PDB entry 7F0L | electron microscopy, 2.94 A resolution | chains L and H of the 33 polymer chains in the assembly

[Chain L]
Name: Photosynthetic reaction center L subunit
Source organism: Rhodobacter sphaeroides
Amino-acid sequence (282 residues; row label = number of the first residue in the row; numbering starts at 0):
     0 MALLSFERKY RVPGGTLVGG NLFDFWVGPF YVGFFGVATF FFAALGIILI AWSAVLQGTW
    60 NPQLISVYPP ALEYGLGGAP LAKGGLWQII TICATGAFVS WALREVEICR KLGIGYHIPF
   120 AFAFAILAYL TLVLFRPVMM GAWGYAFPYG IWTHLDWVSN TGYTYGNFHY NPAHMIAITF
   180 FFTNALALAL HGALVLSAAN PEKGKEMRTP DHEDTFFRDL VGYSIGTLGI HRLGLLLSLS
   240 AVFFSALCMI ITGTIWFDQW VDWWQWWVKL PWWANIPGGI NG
Not modelled in the structure: 0
Metal / ion sites: Fe ion: His-190, His-230 (shared with 3 residues of chain M)
Ligand contacts:
  - bacteriochlorophyll a (BCL), molecule 1: Ile-46, Ile-49, Phe-97, Tyr-128, Leu-131, Phe-146, Ile-150, Trp-151, His-153, Leu-154, Trp-156, Val-157
  - bacteriochlorophyll a (BCL), molecule 2: Phe-97, Phe-121, Ala-124, Ile-125, Ala-127, Tyr-128, Leu-131, Trp-156, Val-157, Ser-158, Thr-160, Gly-161, Tyr-162, Asn-166, Phe-167, His-168, His-173, Ala-176, Ile-177, Phe-180, Phe-181, Val-241, Ser-244, Ala-245, Cys-247, Met-248
  - bacteriochlorophyll a (BCL), molecule 3: Val-157, Tyr-162, His-168, Phe-181
  - bacteriochlorophyll a (BCL), molecule 4: His-168, His-173, Met-174, Ile-177, Thr-178, Phe-181, Thr-182, Leu-185
  - bacteriopheophytin a (BPH), molecule 1: Thr-38, Phe-41, Ala-42, Gly-45, Ile-46, Ile-49, Ile-89, Cys-92, Ala-93, Ala-96, Phe-97, Trp-100, Glu-104, Ile-117, Ala-120, Phe-121, Phe-123, Ala-124, Tyr-128, Phe-146, Pro-147, Tyr-148, Gly-149, Ile-150, His-153, Phe-180, Ser-237, Leu-238, Val-241
  - bacteriopheophytin a (BPH), molecule 2: Phe-181, Ala-184, Leu-185, Ala-188, Leu-189, Phe-216, Leu-219, Val-220
  - ubiquinone-10 (U10), molecule 1: Val-26, Phe-29, Val-31, Gly-35, Val-36, Phe-39, Trp-100
  - ubiquinone-10 (U10), molecule 2: Pro-171, Met-174, Ile-175, Thr-178, Trp-263, Trp-265, Trp-266
  - ubiquinone-10 (U10), molecule 3: Ile-175, Thr-178, Phe-179, Thr-182, Ala-186, Leu-189, His-190, Leu-193, Val-194, Glu-212, Asp-213, Phe-216, Val-220, Tyr-222, Ser-223, Ile-224, Gly-225, Thr-226, Ile-229, Leu-232, Leu-236

[Chain H]
Name: Reaction center protein H chain
Source organism: Rhodobacter sphaeroides
Amino-acid sequence (260 residues; numbered 1 to 260; the number before each row is that of its first residue):
     1 MVGVTAFGNF DLASLAIYSF WIFLAGLIYY LQTENMREGY PLENEDGTPA ANQGPFPLPK
    61 PKTFILPHGR GTLTVPGPES EDRPIALART AVSEGFPHAP TGDPMKDGVG PASWVARRDL
   121 PELDGHGHNK IKPMKAAAGF YVSAGKNPIG LPVRGCDLEI AGKVVDIWVD IPEQMARFLE
   181 VELKDGSTRL LPMQMVKVQS NRVHVNALSS DLFAGIPTIK SPTEVTLLEE DKICGYVAGG
   241 LMYAAPKRKS VVAAMLAEYA
Not modelled in the structure: 247-260

[Chain L / chain H interface]
Residue-residue contacts (62; chain L residue first):
  Ala-1(L) with Leu-42(H), hydrophobic; Glu-43(H), hydrogen bond (backbone-backbone); Ala-50(H); Asn-52(H); Glu-94(H)
  Leu-2(L) with Leu-42(H); Glu-43(H), hydrogen bond (backbone-backbone); Glu-45(H)
  Leu-3(L) with Gly-39(H); Tyr-40(H), hydrophobic
  Ser-4(L) with Gly-39(H), hydrogen bond (backbone-backbone); Glu-43(H); Glu-79(H), hydrogen bond
  Phe-5(L) with Gly-39(H)
  Arg-7(L) with Glu-45(H); Ile-85(H), hydrogen bond (side chain-backbone); Leu-87(H); His-98(H)
  Lys-8(L) with Arg-83(H); Ile-85(H); Leu-87(H); Val-109(H); Gly-110(H), hydrogen bond (backbone-backbone); Ser-113(H); Trp-114(H)
  Tyr-9(L) with Ser-113(H)
  Arg-10(L) with Glu-45(H), salt bridge; Pro-97(H); His-98(H), hydrogen bond (backbone-backbone)
  Val-11(L) with Pro-97(H); His-98(H); Gly-110(H); Pro-111(H); Met-242(H), hydrophobic; Tyr-243(H)
  Pro-12(L) with Pro-97(H); His-98(H); Met-242(H)
  Gly-13(L) with Met-242(H)
  Asp-23(L) with Pro-97(H)
  Phe-24(L) with Gly-95(H); Phe-96(H), hydrophobic
  Trp-25(L) with Gly-95(H), hydrogen bond (backbone-backbone); Pro-97(H), hydrophobic
  Arg-109(L) with Met-242(H)
  Lys-110(L) with Pro-111(H)
  Leu-111(L) with Pro-111(H)
  Gly-112(L) with Pro-111(H)
  Ala-198(L) with Phe-64(H)
  Asn-199(L) with Lys-62(H), hydrogen bond
  Glu-205(L) with Ile-65(H); Leu-66(H); Pro-67(H)
  Met-206(L) with Phe-64(H), hydrophobic; Ile-65(H), hydrogen bond (backbone-backbone); Pro-67(H)
  Thr-208(L) with Pro-67(H)
  Pro-209(L) with Glu-173(H)
  Asp-210(L) with Asp-124(H); Gly-125(H), hydrogen bond (side chain-backbone); Pro-172(H)
  Thr-226(L) with Glu-173(H)
Interface residues without a listed pair, chain L (32 interface residues in all): Gly-14, Gly-203, Lys-204, Asp-213, Leu-227
Interface residues without a listed pair, chain H (40 interface residues in all): Asn-44, His-68, Glu-81, Ala-99, Val-115, Lys-130, Met-175, Ala-238

[Summary]
32 residues of chain L and 40 residues of chain H are in contact; the contacts include 11 hydrogen bonds and 1
salt bridge. Polar pairs include Arg-10(L)/Glu-45(H), Ser-4(L)/Glu-79(H) and Arg-7(L)/Ile-85(H).
Chain L is Photosynthetic reaction center L subunit and chain H is Reaction center protein H chain, both from
Rhodobacter sphaeroides; the structure, Structure of photosynthetic LH1-rc super-complex of rhodobacter
sphaeroides monomer, was determined by electron microscopy.
